6M3X - chains A and J of the 24 polymer chains in the assembly; structure by electron microscopy, 2.24 A resolution.

Chain A (and J):
Molecule: Sulfur oxygenase/reductase
From: Sulfurisphaera tokodaii (strain DSM 16993 / JCM 10545 / NBRC 100140 / 7)
Notes: EC 1.13.11.55; chain J of this document is another copy of the same molecule, construct and numbering; everything in this record applies to it too
UniProtKB: Q972K4 (Q972K4_SULTO); residues 1-311 here = UniProt positions 1-311
Amino-acid sequence (311 residues; row label = number of the first residue in the row):
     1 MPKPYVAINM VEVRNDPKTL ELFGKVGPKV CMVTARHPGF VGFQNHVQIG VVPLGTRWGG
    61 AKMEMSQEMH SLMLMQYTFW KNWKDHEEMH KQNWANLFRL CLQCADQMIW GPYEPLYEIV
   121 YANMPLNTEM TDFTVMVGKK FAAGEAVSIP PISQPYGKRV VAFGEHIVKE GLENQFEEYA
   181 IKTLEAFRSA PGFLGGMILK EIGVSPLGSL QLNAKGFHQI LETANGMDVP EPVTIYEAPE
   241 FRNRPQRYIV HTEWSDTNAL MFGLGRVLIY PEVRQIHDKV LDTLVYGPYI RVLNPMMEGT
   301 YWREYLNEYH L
Not modelled in the structure: 1
Bound ions: Fe ion: His86, His90, Glu114
What the authors report for this chain:
  - Fe ion coordination: His86, His90, Glu114
  - mutagenesis - C31A, H86A, H90A, E114A: abolished catalytic activity
  - mutagenesis - C101A (10-fold), C104A (10-fold): decreased catalytic activity
  - catalytic residues: Cys31 (citing earlier work)
  - catalytic residues: His86, His90, Glu114

Interface between chain A and chain J:
Contacting residue pairs - 59 pairs, chain A then chain J:
  Gly55(A) with Lys25(J)
  Thr56(A) with Lys25(J); Lys29(J), hydrogen bond
  Gly59(A) with Lys25(J), hydrogen bond (backbone-side chain)
  Phe133(A) with Phe133(J), hydrophobic
  Met136(A) with Thr134(J)
  Val137(A) with Thr134(J)
  Phe141(A) with Phe141(J), hydrophobic
  Ala146(A) with Gly138(J)
  Val147(A) with Gly138(J); Lys139(J); Ala142(J), hydrophobic
  Ile149(A) with Thr134(J); Val135(J)
  Pro150(A) with Thr134(J), hydrogen bond (backbone-side chain); Val135(J)
  Pro151(A) with Thr131(J); Thr134(J); Val135(J)
  Ile152(A) with Thr131(J), hydrogen bond (backbone-backbone); Phe133(J), hydrophobic; Thr134(J)
  Arg188(A) with Leu311(J)
  Ser189(A) with Glu304(J); His310(J), hydrogen bond
  Pro191(A) with Asn127(J); Glu129(J); Asp132(J); Pro155(J), hydrophobic; Tyr156(J); Thr300(J)
  Gly192(A) with Glu129(J); Asp132(J), hydrogen bond (backbone-side chain)
  Leu194(A) with Thr131(J)
  Ser255(A) with Glu129(J); Thr131(J)
  Asp256(A) with Glu129(J)
  Asn258(A) with Tyr156(J)
  Ala259(A) with Tyr156(J), hydrophobic
  Phe262(A) with Tyr156(J), hydrophobic; Met297(J), hydrophobic; Glu298(J)
  Arg266(A) with Thr300(J), hydrogen bond; Tyr301(J); Glu304(J), salt bridge
  Leu268(A) with Met32(J), hydrophobic; Ala35(J)
  Ile269(A) with Met32(J), hydrophobic; Ala35(J); Phe40(J); Phe43(J), hydrophobic; Tyr301(J), hydrogen bond (backbone-side chain)
  Tyr270(A) with Tyr301(J), hydrophobic; Glu304(J)
  Pro271(A) with Ala35(J); Phe40(J)
  Arg274(A) with Met32(J), hydrogen bond (side chain-backbone); Ala35(J); Arg36(J)
Other interface residues (no listed pair), chain A (31 interface residues in all): Gln154, Phe193
Other interface residues (no listed pair), chain J (33 interface residues in all): Gly24, Cys31, His37, Met130, Lys158, Met296

Overview:
Chain A and chain J form an interface of 31 and 33 residues respectively; the contacts include 9 hydrogen
bonds and 1 salt bridge. Among the polar pairs are Arg266(A)-Glu304(J), Thr56(A)-Lys29(J) and
Gly59(A)-Lys25(J). From the paper: catalytic residues Cys31(A), His86(A) and His90(A) among others; C31A, H86A
and H90A of chain A, among others, abolish catalytic activity; 6 substitutions were tested in all.
Both chains are Sulfur oxygenase/reductase (Sulfurisphaera tokodaii (strain DSM 16993 / JCM 10545 / NBRC
100140 / 7)). Entry 6M3X (Cryo-EM structure of sulfur oxygenase reductase from Sulfurisphaera tokodaii) was
determined by electron microscopy, deposited together with 6M35.
